Entry 7F5A (electron microscopy, 6.40 A resolution (low resolution: residue-level contacts below are approximate; hydrogen-bond / salt-bridge calls are withheld)); this record covers chains B and C of the 6 polymer chains in the assembly.

[Chain B (and C)]
Protein: Glutamate receptor ionotropic, kainate 2
From: Rattus norvegicus
Notes: chain C of this document is another copy of the same molecule, construct and numbering; everything in this record applies to it too
UniProtKB: P42260 (GRIK2_RAT); numbering as in UniProt (aligned over 1-908)
Chain sequence (908 residues; numbered 1 to 908; the number before each row is that of its first residue):
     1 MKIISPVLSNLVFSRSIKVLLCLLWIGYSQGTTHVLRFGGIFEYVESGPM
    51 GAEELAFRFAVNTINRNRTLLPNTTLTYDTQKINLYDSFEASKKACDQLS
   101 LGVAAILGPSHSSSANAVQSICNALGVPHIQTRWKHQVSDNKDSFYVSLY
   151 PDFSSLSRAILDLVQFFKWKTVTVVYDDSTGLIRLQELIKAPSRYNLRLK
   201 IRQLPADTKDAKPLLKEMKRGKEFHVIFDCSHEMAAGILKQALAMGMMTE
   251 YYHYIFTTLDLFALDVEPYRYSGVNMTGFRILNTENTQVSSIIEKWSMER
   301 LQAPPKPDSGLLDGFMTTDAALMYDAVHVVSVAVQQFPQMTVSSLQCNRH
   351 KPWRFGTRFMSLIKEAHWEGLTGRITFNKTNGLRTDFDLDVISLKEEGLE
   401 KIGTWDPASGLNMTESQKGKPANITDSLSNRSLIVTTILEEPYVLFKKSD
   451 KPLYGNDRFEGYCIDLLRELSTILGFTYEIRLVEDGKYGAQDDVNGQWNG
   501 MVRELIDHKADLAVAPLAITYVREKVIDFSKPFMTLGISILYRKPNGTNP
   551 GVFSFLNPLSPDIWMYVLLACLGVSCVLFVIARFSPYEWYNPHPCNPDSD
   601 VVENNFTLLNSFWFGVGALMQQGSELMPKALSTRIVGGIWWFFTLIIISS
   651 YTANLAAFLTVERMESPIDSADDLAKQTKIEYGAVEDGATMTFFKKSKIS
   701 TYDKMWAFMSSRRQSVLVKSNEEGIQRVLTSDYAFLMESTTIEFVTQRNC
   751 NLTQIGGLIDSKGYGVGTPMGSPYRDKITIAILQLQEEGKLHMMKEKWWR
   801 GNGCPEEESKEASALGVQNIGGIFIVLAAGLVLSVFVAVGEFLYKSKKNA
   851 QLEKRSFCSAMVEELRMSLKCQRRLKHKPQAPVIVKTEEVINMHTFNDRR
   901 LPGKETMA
Not modelled in the structure: 1-32, 851-908 (chain C: 1-32, 868-908)
Sequence notes: engineered mutation Leu-107 (Phe in P42260); variant Val-567 (Ile in P42260), Cys-571 (Tyr in P42260)
Cystine bridges: Cys-96/Cys-347
Covalently attached groups: N-acetylglucosamine (NAG) linked to Asn-412, Asn-546, Asn-751
Residues lining bound ligands: N-acetylglucosamine (NAG; 2-acetamido-2-deoxy-beta-D-glucopyranose): Gly-273, Val-274, Asn-275, Leu-394, Lys-395, Glu-396
Reported in the primary citation:
  - specificity-determining residues: Arg-220 (by similarity / conservation)

[Interface between chain B and chain C]
Contacting residue pairs (64; chain B residue first):
  Ile-519(B) with Lys-531(C); Leu-783(C)
  Tyr-521(B) with Ile-780(C); Gln-784(C)
  Glu-524(B) with Lys-531(C)
  Lys-525(B) with Ile-780(C)
  Phe-529(B) with Lys-531(C)
  Ser-530(B) with Lys-531(C)
  Lys-531(B) with Ile-519(C)
  Pro-558(B) with Leu-815(C); Gly-816(C)
  Ser-560(B) with Gly-816(C)
  Asp-562(B) with Gln-818(C)
  Ile-563(B) with Gly-816(C); Val-817(C); Gln-818(C)
  Tyr-566(B) with Phe-824(C)
  Arg-583(B) with Glu-864(C); Leu-865(C)
  Phe-584(B) with Phe-842(C); Lys-845(C)
  Pro-586(B) with Lys-845(C)
  Trp-589(B) with Glu-864(C)
  Val-602(B) with Glu-863(C); Met-867(C)
  Gln-621(B) with Gln-622(C)
  Met-627(B) with Ser-624(C)
  Leu-631(B) with Leu-609(C)
  Ser-632(B) with Ala-838(C)
  Arg-634(B) with Glu-625(C)
  Val-636(B) with Ser-834(C)
  Ile-639(B) with Leu-827(C)
  Trp-641(B) with Gln-622(C)
  Phe-642(B) with Met-620(C)
  Phe-643(B) with Phe-824(C)
  Leu-645(B) with Met-620(C)
  Ile-646(B) with Tyr-651(C)
  Ser-649(B) with Thr-652(C)
  Ser-650(B) with Leu-655(C)
  Ala-653(B) with Ala-656(C)
  Asn-654(B) with Leu-659(C)
  Phe-658(B) with Arg-663(C); Leu-815(C)
  Thr-660(B) with Thr-660(C)
  Val-661(B) with Thr-660(C); Arg-663(C)
  Glu-662(B) with Arg-663(C)
  Arg-663(B) with Arg-663(C); Glu-665(C)
  Lys-696(B) with Glu-787(C)
  Ser-697(B) with Glu-788(C)
  Lys-698(B) with Glu-788(C); Lys-790(C)
  Ile-699(B) with His-792(C)
  Arg-775(B) with Arg-775(C)
  Ile-780(B) with Tyr-521(C)
  Leu-783(B) with Glu-524(C)
  Gln-784(B) with Tyr-521(C)
  Gln-786(B) with Ser-761(C)
  Glu-787(B) with Thr-520(C); Tyr-521(C)
  Glu-788(B) with Lys-698(C)
  His-792(B) with Ile-699(C)
  Met-793(B) with Ile-699(C)
Also at the interface, not in a pair above, chain B (66 interface residues in all): Thr-535, Leu-559, Val-574, Val-577, Ile-581, Ser-585, Cys-595, Glu-603, Ile-635, Gly-638, Thr-644, Ala-657, Glu-665, Ser-761, Gly-789
Also at the interface, not in a pair above, chain C (59 interface residues in all): Thr-535, Phe-555, Pro-594, Asn-610, Trp-613, Gln-621, Ile-648, Met-664, Lys-696, Tyr-702, Gln-786, Gly-789, Met-793, Ser-813, Gly-830, Leu-831

[In short]
66 residues of chain B and 59 residues of chain C are in contact. Ligands of chain B: N-acetylglucosamine.
Covalently linked N-acetylglucosamine: at Asn-412(B), Asn-546(B) and Asn-751(B). The paper reports the
specificity determinant Arg-220(B).
Chain B and chain C are both Glutamate receptor ionotropic, kainate 2 (Rattus norvegicus); the structure,
DNQX-bound GluK2-2xNeto2 complex, was determined by electron microscopy, deposited together with 7F56, 7F57,
7F59 and 7F5B.
